1W5C - chains A and E of the 10 polymer chains in the assembly; structure by X-ray diffraction, 3.20 A resolution.

[Chain A]
Name: Photosystem q(b) protein 1
Organism: Thermosynechococcus elongatus
UniProt: P0A444 (PSBA1_THEEB); numbering as in UniProt (aligned over 1-360)
Amino-acid sequence (360 residues; numbered 1 to 360; the number before each row is that of its first residue):
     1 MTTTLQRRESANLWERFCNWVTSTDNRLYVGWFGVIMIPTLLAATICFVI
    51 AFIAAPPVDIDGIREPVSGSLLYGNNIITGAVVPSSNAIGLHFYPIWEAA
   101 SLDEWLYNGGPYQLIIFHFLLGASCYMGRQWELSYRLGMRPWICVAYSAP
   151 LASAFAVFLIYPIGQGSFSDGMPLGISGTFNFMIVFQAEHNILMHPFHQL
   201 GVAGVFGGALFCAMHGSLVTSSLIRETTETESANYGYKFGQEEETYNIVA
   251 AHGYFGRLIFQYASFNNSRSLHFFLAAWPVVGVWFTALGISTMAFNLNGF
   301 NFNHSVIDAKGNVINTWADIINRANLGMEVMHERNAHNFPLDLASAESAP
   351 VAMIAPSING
Disordered / not traced: 1-7, 233-234, 342-360
Ion coordination: Mn2+: Asp170, Glu333; chlorophyll a Mg near His198 (its only coordinating residue here); Fe2+: His215, His272 (shared with 2 residues of chain D)
Ligand contacts:
  - chlorophyll a (CLA), molecule 1: Phe33, Ser124, Met127, Gly128, Trp131
  - chlorophyll a (CLA), molecule 2: Val35, Ile36, Pro39, Thr40, Phe93, Pro95, Ile96, Trp97, Gln113, Leu114, Phe117, His118, Leu121
  - chlorophyll a (CLA), molecule 3: Thr45, Phe48, Val157, Phe158, Met172, Ile176, Thr179, Phe180, Phe182, Met183
  - chlorophyll a (CLA), molecule 4: Phe119, Ala123, Tyr147, Pro150, Leu151, Ser153, Ala154, Val157, Phe182, Met183, Ile184, Phe186, Gln187, Ile192, Leu193, His198, Gly201, Val202, Val205, Phe206, Val283, Thr286, Ala287, Ile290
  - chlorophyll a (CLA), molecule 5: Gln199, Val202, Ala203
  - pheophytin a (PHO), molecule 1: Leu41, Ala44, Thr45, Phe48, Ile115, Phe119, Tyr126, Gln130, Ala146, Tyr147, Pro150, Phe158, Met172, Leu174, Gly175, Ile176, Val205, Pro279, Val280, Val283
  - pheophytin a (PHO), molecule 2: Phe206, Ala209, Leu210, Ala213, Met214, Leu258, Ile259
Curated features (UniProtKB/Swiss-Prot):
  - binding site (chlorophyll a): His118, His198
  - binding site (pheophytin a): Tyr126, Gln130, Tyr147
  - binding site ([CaMn4O5] cluster): Asp170, Glu189, His332, Glu333, Asp342, Ala344
  - binding site (a quinone): His215, Ser264, Phe265
  - binding site (Fe cation): His215, His272
  - site: Tyr161 (Tyrosine radical intermediate), His190 (Stabilizes free radical intermediate), Ala344, Ser345 (Cleavage)

[Chain E]
Name: Cytochrome B559 alpha subunit
Organism: Thermosynechococcus elongatus
UniProt: P12238 (PSBE_SYNVU); residues 2-84 here correspond to UniProt positions 1-83 (UniProt number = residue number - 1)
Amino-acid sequence (84 residues; each row starts with the number of its first residue):
     1 MAGTTGERPFSDIITSVRYWVIHSITIPALFIAGWLFVSTGLAYDVFGTP
    51 RPDSYYAQEQRSIPLVTDRFEAKQQVETFLEQLK
Disordered / not traced: 1-7, 71
Ion coordination: heme Fe: His23 (shared with 1 residue of chain F)
Ligand contacts: heme (HEM): Tyr19, Ile22, His23, Thr26, Ile27, Leu30

[Chain A / chain E interface]
Contacting residue pairs - 10 pairs, chain A then chain E:
  Ile307(A) - Pro52(E)
  Ile307(A) - Tyr55(E)  hydrophobic
  Ala309(A) - Pro52(E)
  Ala309(A) - Asp53(E)
  Lys310(A) - Gln58(E)
  Asn312(A) - Tyr56(E)
  Val313(A) - Tyr56(E)
  Ile314(A) - Tyr55(E)  hydrophobic
  Ile314(A) - Tyr56(E)  hydrophobic
  Asn315(A) - Ile63(E)
Also at the interface, not in a pair above, chain E (7 interface residues in all): Arg61

[In short]
The chain A/chain E interface involves 7 residues from each chain. Chain A binds 5 copies of chlorophyll a and
pheophytin a. Bound to chain E: heme.
Chain A is Photosystem q(b) protein 1 and chain E is Cytochrome B559 alpha subunit, both from
Thermosynechococcus elongatus; the structure, Photosystem II from Thermosynechococcus elongatus, was
determined by X-ray diffraction.
